8D2Q - chains A and D of the 5 polymer chains in the assembly; structure by electron microscopy, 2.58 A resolution.

== Chain A ==
Name: CRISPR-associated endonuclease, Csn1 family
From: Acidothermus cellulolyticus 11B
UniProt: A0LWB3 (A0LWB3_ACIC1); residues 1-1138 here = UniProt positions 1-1138
Chain sequence (1138 residues; numbered 1 to 1138; the number before each row is that of its first residue):
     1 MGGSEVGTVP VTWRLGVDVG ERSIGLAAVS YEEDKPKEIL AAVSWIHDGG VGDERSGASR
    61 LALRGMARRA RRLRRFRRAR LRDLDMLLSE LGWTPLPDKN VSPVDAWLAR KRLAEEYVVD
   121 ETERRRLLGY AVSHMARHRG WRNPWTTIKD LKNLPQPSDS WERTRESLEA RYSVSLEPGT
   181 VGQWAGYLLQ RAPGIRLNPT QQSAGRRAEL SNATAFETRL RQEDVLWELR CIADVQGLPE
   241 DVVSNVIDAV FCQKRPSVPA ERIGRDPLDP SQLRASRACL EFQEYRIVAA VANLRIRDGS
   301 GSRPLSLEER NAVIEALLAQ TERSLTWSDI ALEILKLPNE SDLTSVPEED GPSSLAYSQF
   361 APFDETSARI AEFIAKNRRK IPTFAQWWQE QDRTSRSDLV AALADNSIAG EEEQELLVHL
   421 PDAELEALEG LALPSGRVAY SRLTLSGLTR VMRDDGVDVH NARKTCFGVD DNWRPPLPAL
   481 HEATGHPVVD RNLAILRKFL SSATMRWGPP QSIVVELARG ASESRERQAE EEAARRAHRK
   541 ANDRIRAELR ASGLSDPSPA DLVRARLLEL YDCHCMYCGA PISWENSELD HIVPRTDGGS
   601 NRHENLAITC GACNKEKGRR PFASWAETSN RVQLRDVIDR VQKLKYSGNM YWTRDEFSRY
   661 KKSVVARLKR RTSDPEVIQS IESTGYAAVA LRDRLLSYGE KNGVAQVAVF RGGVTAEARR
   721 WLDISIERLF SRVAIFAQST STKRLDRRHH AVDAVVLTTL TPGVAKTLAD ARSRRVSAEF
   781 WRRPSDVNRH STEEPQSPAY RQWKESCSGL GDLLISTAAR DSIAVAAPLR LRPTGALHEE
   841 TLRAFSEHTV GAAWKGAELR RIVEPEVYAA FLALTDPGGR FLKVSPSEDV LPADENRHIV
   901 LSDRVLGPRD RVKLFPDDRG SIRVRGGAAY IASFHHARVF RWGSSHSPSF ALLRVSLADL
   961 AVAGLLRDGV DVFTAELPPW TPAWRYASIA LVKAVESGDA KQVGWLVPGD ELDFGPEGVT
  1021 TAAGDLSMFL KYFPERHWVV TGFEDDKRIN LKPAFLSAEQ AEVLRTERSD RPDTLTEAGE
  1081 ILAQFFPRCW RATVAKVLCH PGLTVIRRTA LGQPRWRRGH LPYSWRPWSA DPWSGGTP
Unresolved in the structure: 1-6, 204-209, 264-473, 785-790, 1135-1138
Bound ions: Mg2+ near Asp18 (its only coordinating residue here)
From the paper describing this entry:
  - mutagenesis - R55W: decreased catalytic activity
  - mutagenesis - R55Y: unchanged catalytic activity
  - mutagenesis - R55A: abolished catalytic activity
  - mutagenesis - H750N: unchanged catalytic activity on Mn2+
  - mutagenesis - H750N: abolished growth
  - mutagenesis - V709A/H750N: increased growth in response to Mn2+
  - mutagenesis - H750D: decreased catalytic activity on Mg2+
  - mutagenesis - H750D: decreased catalytic activity on Mn2+

== Chain D ==
Molecule: 12-nt DNA strand
Sequence (12 nucleotides; numbered 29 to 40; the number before each row is that of its first residue):
    29 ATACACCAAG CT

== Interface between chain A and chain D ==
Contacting residue pairs (18):
  Glu54(A) - DT30(D)  sugar contact
  Arg55(A) - DA29(D)  base contact
  Arg55(A) - DT30(D)  hydrogen bond to the sugar
  Ser56(A) - DA29(D)  base contact
  Asp918(A) - DC35(D)  phosphate contact
  Arg919(A) - DC34(D)  sugar contact
  Arg919(A) - DC35(D)  phosphate contact
  Ser933(A) - DC32(D)  phosphate contact
  Phe934(A) - DA33(D)  hydrogen bond to the phosphate
  Arg954(A) - DC34(D)  salt bridge to the phosphate
  Thr1041(A) - DC32(D)  phosphate contact
  Gly1042(A) - DA33(D)  phosphate contact
  Phe1043(A) - DA33(D)  hydrogen bond to the phosphate
  Glu1044(A) - DA33(D)  sugar contact
  Glu1044(A) - DC34(D)  hydrogen bond to the base
  Arg1088(A) - DA33(D)  base contact
  Arg1088(A) - DC34(D)  base contact
  Arg1091(A) - DC34(D)  base contact
Also at the interface, not in a pair above, chain A (19 interface residues in all): Asp917, Gly920, Ile931, Asp1045, Asn1050
Also at the interface, not in a pair above, chain D (7 interface residues in all): DA31

== Overview ==
Chain A and chain D form an interface of 19 and 7 residues respectively, with 4 hydrogen bonds and 1 salt
bridge. Polar contacts include Glu1044(A)-DC34(D), Arg55(A)-DT30(D) and Phe934(A)-DA33(D). The paper reports
that R55W of chain A reduces catalytic activity; R55A of chain A abolishes catalytic activity; 6 substitutions
were tested in all.
Chain A is CRISPR-associated endonuclease, Csn1 family (Acidothermus cellulolyticus 11B) and chain D is a
12-nt DNA strand; the structure, Structure of Acidothermus cellulolyticus Cas9 ternary complex (Post-cleavage
1), was determined by electron microscopy, deposited together with 8D2K, 8D2L, 8D2N, 8D2O and 8D2P.
